Entry 6X59 (electron microscopy, 2.98 A resolution); this record covers chains E and J of the 11 polymer chains in the assembly.

Chain E:
Molecule: Histone H3.2
From: Homo sapiens
UniProt: Q71DI3 (H32_HUMAN); residues 1-135 here correspond to UniProt positions 2-136 (UniProt number = residue number + 1)
Sequence (135 residues; numbered 1 to 135; the number before each row is that of its first residue):
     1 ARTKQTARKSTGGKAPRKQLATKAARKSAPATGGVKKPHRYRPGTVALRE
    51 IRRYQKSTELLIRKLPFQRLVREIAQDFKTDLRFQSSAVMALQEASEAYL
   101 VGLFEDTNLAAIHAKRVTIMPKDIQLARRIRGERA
Disordered / not traced: 1-36, 135
Construct notes: conflict Ala-110 (Cys111 in Q71DI3)
Swiss-Prot annotation at these positions:
  - modified residue: Arg-2 (Asymmetric dimethylarginine), Thr-3 (Phosphothreonine), Lys-4 (Allysine), Gln-5 (5-glutamyl dopamine), Thr-6 (Phosphothreonine), Arg-8 (Citrulline), Lys-9 (N6,N6,N6-trimethyllysine), Ser-10 (ADP-ribosylserine), Thr-11 (Phosphothreonine), Lys-14 (N6-(2-hydroxyisobutyryl)lysine), Arg-17 (Asymmetric dimethylarginine), Lys-18 (N6-(2-hydroxyisobutyryl)lysine), Lys-23 (N6-(2-hydroxyisobutyryl)lysine), Arg-26 (Citrulline), Lys-27 (N6,N6,N6-trimethyllysine), Ser-28 (ADP-ribosylserine), Lys-36 (N6,N6,N6-trimethyllysine), Lys-37 (N6-methyllysine), Tyr-41 (Phosphotyrosine), Lys-56 (N6,N6,N6-trimethyllysine) and 8 more in UniProt
  - lipidation: Lys-18 (N6-decanoyllysine)

Chain J:
Molecule: 147-nt DNA strand
Sequence (147 nucleotides; each row starts with the number of its first residue; numbering starts at 0):
     0 ACAGGATGTATATATCTGACACGTGCCTGGAGACTAGGGAGTAATCCCCT
    50 TGGCGGTTAAAACGCGGGGGACAGCGCGTACGTGCGTTTAAGCGGTGCTA
   100 GAGCTGTCTACGACCAATTGAGCGGCCTCGGCACCGGGATTCTCCAG
Disordered / not traced: 0, 146

Chain E / chain J interface:
Contacting residue pairs (19):
  Arg-40(E) / DG65(J)  base contact
  Tyr-41(E) / DT142(J)  phosphate contact
  Arg-42(E) / DG68(J)  salt bridge to the phosphate
  Arg-42(E) / DC143(J)  hydrogen bond to the phosphate
  Thr-45(E) / DC143(J)  hydrogen bond to the phosphate
  Arg-63(E) / DA59(J)  sugar contact
  Arg-63(E) / DA60(J)  salt bridge to the phosphate
  Arg-72(E) / DT50(J)  salt bridge to the phosphate
  Arg-83(E) / DT49(J)  base contact
  Arg-83(E) / DT50(J)  phosphate contact
  Phe-84(E) / DT49(J)  sugar contact
  Phe-84(E) / DT50(J)  hydrogen bond to the phosphate
  Gln-85(E) / DT49(J)  phosphate contact
  Ser-86(E) / DT49(J)  hydrogen bond to the phosphate
  Arg-116(E) / DA70(J)  phosphate contact
  Val-117(E) / DA70(J)  hydrogen bond to the phosphate
  Thr-118(E) / DA70(J)  hydrogen bond to the phosphate
  Met-120(E) / DA70(J)  phosphate contact
  Met-120(E) / DC71(J)  phosphate contact
Other interface residues (no listed pair), chain E (17 interface residues in all): His-39, Pro-43, Lys-115
Other interface residues (no listed pair), chain J (11 interface residues in all): DG69

Overview:
17 residues of chain E face 11 of chain J across their interface, with 6 hydrogen bonds and 3 salt bridges.
Among the polar pairs are Arg-42(E)/DC143(J), Thr-45(E)/DC143(J) and Phe-84(E)/DT50(J).
Here chain E is Histone H3.2 (Homo sapiens) and chain J is a 147-nt DNA strand. Entry 6X59 (The mouse cGAS
catalytic domain binding to human assembled nucleosome) was determined by electron microscopy together with
6X5A and 6XJD from the same study.
